6MUT - chains A and E of the 8 polymer chains in the assembly; structure by electron microscopy, 3.10 A resolution.

# Chain A
Molecule: Uncharacterized protein Csm1
Source organism: Thermococcus onnurineus
Reference sequence: B6YWB8 (B6YWB8_THEON); numbering as in UniProt (aligned over 1-777)
Amino-acid sequence (791 residues; numbered -13 to 777; the number before each row is that of its first residue; numbers below 1 keep their minus sign (Met-13 is residue -13)):
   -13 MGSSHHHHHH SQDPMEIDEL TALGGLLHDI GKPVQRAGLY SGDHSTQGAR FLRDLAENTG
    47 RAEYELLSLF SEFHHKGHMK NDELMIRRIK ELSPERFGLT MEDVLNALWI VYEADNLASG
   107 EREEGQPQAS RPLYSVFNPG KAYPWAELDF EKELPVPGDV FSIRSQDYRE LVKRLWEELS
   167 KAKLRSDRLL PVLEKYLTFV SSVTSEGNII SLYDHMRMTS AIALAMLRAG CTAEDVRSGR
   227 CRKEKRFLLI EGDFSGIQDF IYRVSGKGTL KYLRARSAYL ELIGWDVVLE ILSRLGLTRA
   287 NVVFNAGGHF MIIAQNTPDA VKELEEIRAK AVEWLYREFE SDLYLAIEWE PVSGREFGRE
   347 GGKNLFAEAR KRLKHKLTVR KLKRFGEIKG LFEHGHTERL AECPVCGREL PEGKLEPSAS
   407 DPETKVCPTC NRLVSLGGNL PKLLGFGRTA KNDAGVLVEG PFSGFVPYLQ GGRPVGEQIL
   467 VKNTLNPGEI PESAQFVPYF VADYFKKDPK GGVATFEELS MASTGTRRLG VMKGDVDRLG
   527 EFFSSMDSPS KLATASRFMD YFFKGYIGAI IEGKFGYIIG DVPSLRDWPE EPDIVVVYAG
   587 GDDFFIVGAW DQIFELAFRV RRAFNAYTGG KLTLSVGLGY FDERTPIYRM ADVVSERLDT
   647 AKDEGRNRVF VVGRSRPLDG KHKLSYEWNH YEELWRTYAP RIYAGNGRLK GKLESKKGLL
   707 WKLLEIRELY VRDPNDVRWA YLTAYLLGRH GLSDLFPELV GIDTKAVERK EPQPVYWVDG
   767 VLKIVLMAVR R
Not modelled in the structure: -13 to 0, 659-662, 690-698, 719-722, 747-758, 777
Sequence notes: initiating methionine (-13); expression tag (-12 to 0)
Curated features (UniProtKB/Swiss-Prot):
  - mutagenesis: Asp15 (D15N: Loss of ssDNase activity)
Ion coordination: Zn2+: Cys389, Cys392, Cys413, Cys416
From the paper describing this entry:
  - catalytic residues: His14, Asp15
  - mutagenesis - E107A, E109A/E110A: increased catalytic activity on ssDNA
  - mutagenesis - H14A/D15A, K18A, H60A/H61A, D101A, R108A: abolished catalytic activity on ssDNA

# Chain E
Molecule: Uncharacterized protein Csm4
Source organism: Thermococcus onnurineus
Reference sequence: B6YWC1 (B6YWC1_THEON); residue numbers follow UniProt; this construct covers 1-289
Amino-acid sequence (289 residues; each row starts with the number of its first residue):
     1 MPKFIAVKLI PKGPFRDIPR ADTLFGAIGN AISAIHGQSA VEELVDAFVG GARISSAFPY
    61 SGDTYYLPKP LSVEPALEGI LTGLDEEERY TTAKRLRKAK YLDLKNFELA LRLRPFTIPE
   121 EIPYARVDVP RVVLDRVTQD SSIYFWEEIR FREKSGVYFL YSGPREVFDG YIAPAMRFLG
   181 DTGIGGKSTW GAGLFEVEFH EMKIDAPGSE YSVTLSNALP TKTPVLWRLL RKGGWSFGRR
   241 KPRMTFIAEG SIVKNDPGGM ERLELGLSHE VYVYGLTFPL GVELPEGLE
Not modelled in the structure: 1, 288-289
From the paper describing this entry:
  - mutagenesis - Y144A, W235A: unchanged catalytic activity

# Chain A / chain E interface
Contacting residue pairs - 42 pairs, chain A then chain E:
  Tyr322(A) - Thr245(E)
  Glu326(A) - Arg231(E)  salt bridge
  Glu326(A) - Arg243(E)  salt bridge
  Ser327(A) - Leu229(E)
  His361(A) - Pro75(E)
  Leu368(A) - Leu71(E)  hydrophobic
  Leu368(A) - Glu74(E)
  Leu368(A) - Trp227(E)
  Lys369(A) - Val225(E)
  Lys369(A) - Trp227(E)
  Arg370(A) - Trp227(E)
  Phe371(A) - Trp227(E)
  Phe371(A) - Leu229(E)  hydrophobic
  Gly372(A) - Trp227(E)
  Leu377(A) - Thr245(E)  hydrogen bond (backbone-side chain)
  Phe378(A) - Pro220(E)
  Phe378(A) - Pro224(E)
  Phe378(A) - Thr245(E)
  Phe378(A) - Ile247(E)  hydrophobic
  His380(A) - Glu261(E)
  His382(A) - Pro242(E)
  His382(A) - Glu264(E)  salt bridge
  Leu386(A) - Arg240(E)
  Glu388(A) - Arg240(E)  salt bridge
  Glu388(A) - Arg243(E)  salt bridge
  Gly393(A) - Arg243(E)
  Glu395(A) - Arg231(E)  salt bridge
  Glu395(A) - Arg240(E)  salt bridge
  Glu395(A) - Pro242(E)
  Glu395(A) - Arg243(E)  hydrogen bond (side chain-backbone)
  Arg524(A) - Glu86(E)
  Arg524(A) - Glu87(E)
  Arg524(A) - Tyr90(E)
  Arg524(A) - Thr91(E)
  Glu527(A) - Glu86(E)
  Glu527(A) - Tyr90(E)
  Arg635(A) - Arg126(E)  hydrogen bond (side chain-backbone)
  Arg635(A) - Glu147(E)  salt bridge
  Asp645(A) - Lys98(E)
  Asp649(A) - Arg95(E)  hydrogen bond (backbone-side chain)
  Arg652(A) - Tyr90(E)
  Arg652(A) - Thr91(E)
Interface residues without a listed pair, chain A (27 interface residues in all): Val365, Glu384, Arg394, Tyr634
Interface residues without a listed pair, chain E (29 interface residues in all): Lys94, Val127, Thr223, Leu226, Leu263

# Overview
Chain A and chain E form an interface of 27 and 29 residues respectively, with 4 hydrogen bonds and 8 salt
bridges. Among the polar pairs are Glu326(A)-Arg231(E), Glu326(A)-Arg243(E) and His382(A)-Glu264(E). The paper
reports catalytic residues His14(A) and Asp15(A); H14A/D15A, K18A and H60A/H61A of chain A, among others,
abolish catalytic activity on ssDNA; 9 substitutions were tested in all.
Chain A is Uncharacterized protein Csm1 and chain E is Uncharacterized protein Csm4, both from Thermococcus
onnurineus; the structure, Cryo-EM structure of ternary Csm-crRNA-target RNA with anti-tag sequence complex in
type III-A CRISPR-Cas system, was determined by electron microscopy, deposited together with 6MUA, 6MUU, 6MUR
and 6MUS.
